Entry 3ZFF (X-ray diffraction, 3.40 A resolution); this record covers chains B and D of the 4 polymer chains in the assembly.

Chain B:
Molecule: VP2
Source organism: Human enterovirus 71
UniProt: A9X4C2 (A9X4C2_9ENTO); residues 1-254 here correspond to UniProt positions 70-323 (UniProt number = residue number + 69)
Sequence (254 residues; numbered 1 to 254; the number before each row is that of its first residue):
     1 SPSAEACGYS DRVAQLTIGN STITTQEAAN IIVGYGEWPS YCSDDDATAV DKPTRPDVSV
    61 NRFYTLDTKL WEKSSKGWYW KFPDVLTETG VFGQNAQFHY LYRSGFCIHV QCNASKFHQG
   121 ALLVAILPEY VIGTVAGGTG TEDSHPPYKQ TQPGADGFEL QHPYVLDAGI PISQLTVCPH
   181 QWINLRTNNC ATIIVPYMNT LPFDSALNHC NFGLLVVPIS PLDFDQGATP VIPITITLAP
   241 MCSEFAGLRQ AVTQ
Unresolved in the structure: 1-9

Chain D:
Molecule: VP4
Source organism: Human enterovirus 71
UniProt: A9X4C2 (A9X4C2_9ENTO); residues 1-69 here = UniProt positions 1-69
Sequence (69 residues; each row starts with the number of its first residue):
     1 MGSQVSTQRS GSHENSNSAT EGSTINYTTI NYYKDSYAAT AGKQSLKQDP DKFANPVKDI
    61 FTEMAAPLK
Unresolved in the structure: 1-12

Interface between chain B and chain D:
Pairs across the interface (19; chain B residue first):
  Ser10(B) - Lys69(D)  hydrogen bond (backbone-backbone)
  Asp11(B) - Pro67(D)
  Asp11(B) - Leu68(D)
  Asp11(B) - Lys69(D)  hydrogen bond (side chain-backbone)
  Arg12(B) - Lys69(D)
  Ala29(B) - Leu68(D)  hydrophobic
  Asn30(B) - Val57(D)
  Asn30(B) - Lys58(D)
  Asn30(B) - Asp59(D)  hydrogen bond (side chain-backbone)
  Ile31(B) - Val57(D)
  Ile31(B) - Lys58(D)  hydrogen bond (backbone-backbone)
  Ile32(B) - Pro56(D)  hydrophobic
  Ile32(B) - Val57(D)
  Val33(B) - Pro56(D)  hydrogen bond (backbone-backbone)
  Val33(B) - Lys58(D)
  Tyr35(B) - Lys52(D)
  Tyr35(B) - Phe53(D)  hydrophobic
  Trp38(B) - Lys58(D)
  Thr187(B) - Leu68(D)
Interface residues without a listed pair, chain B (13 interface residues in all): Ala28, Gly36
Interface residues without a listed pair, chain D (10 interface residues in all): Phe61

In short:
The interface between chain B and chain D involves 13 residues on one side and 10 on the other; the contacts
include 5 hydrogen bonds. Among the polar pairs are Asp11(B)-Lys69(D), Asn30(B)-Asp59(D) and
Ser10(B)-Lys69(D).
Chain B is VP2 and chain D is VP4, both from Human enterovirus 71; the structure, Human enterovirus 71 in
complex with capsid binding inhibitor WIN51711, was determined by X-ray diffraction (same publication as 3ZFE
and 3ZFG).
